3L2U - chains A and B of the 4 polymer chains in the assembly; structure by X-ray diffraction, 3.15 A resolution.

# Chain A (and B)
Name: Integrase
From: Human spumaretrovirus
Notes: chain B of this document is another copy of the same molecule, construct and numbering; everything in this record applies to it too
UniProt: P14350 (POL_FOAMV); residues 1-392 here correspond to UniProt positions 752-1143 (UniProt number = residue number + 751)
Amino-acid sequence (395 residues; each row starts with the number of its first residue; numbers below 1 keep their minus sign (Gly-2 is residue -2)):
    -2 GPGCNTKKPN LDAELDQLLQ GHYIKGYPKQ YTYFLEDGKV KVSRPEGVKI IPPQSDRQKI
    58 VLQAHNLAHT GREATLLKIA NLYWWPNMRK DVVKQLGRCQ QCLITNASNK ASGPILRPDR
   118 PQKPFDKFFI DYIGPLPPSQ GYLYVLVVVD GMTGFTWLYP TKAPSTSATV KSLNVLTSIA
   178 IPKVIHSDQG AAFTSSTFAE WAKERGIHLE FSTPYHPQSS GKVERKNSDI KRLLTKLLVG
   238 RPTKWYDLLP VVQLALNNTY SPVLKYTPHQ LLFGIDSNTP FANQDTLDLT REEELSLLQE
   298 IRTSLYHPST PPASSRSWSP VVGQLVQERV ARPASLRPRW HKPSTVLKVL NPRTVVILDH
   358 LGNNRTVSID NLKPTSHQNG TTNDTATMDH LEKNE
Unresolved in the structure: -2 to 9, 375-392 (chain B: -2 to 115, 279-392)
Differences from the reference sequence: expression tag (-2 to 0); variant Ser217 (Gly968 in P14350), Gly218 (Ser969 in P14350)
Ion coordination: Zn2+: His62, His66, Cys96, Cys99; Mg2+ site 1: Asp128, Asp185 (together with gs9137); Mg2+ site 2: Asp128, Glu221 (together with gs9137)
Ligand contacts: gs9137 (ELV; 6-(3-chloro-2-fluorobenzyl)-1-[(1S)-1-(hydroxymethyl)-2-methylpropyl]-7-methoxy-4-oxo-1,4-dihydroquinoline-3-carboxylic acid): Asp128, Tyr129, Asp185, Tyr212, His213, Pro214, Gln215, Glu221
UniProt features mapped onto this chain:
  - binding site (Mg(2+)): Asp123, Asp185
What the authors report for this chain:
  - binding site for gs9137: Pro214, Gln215
  - Mg2+ coordination: Asp128, Asp185, Glu221

# How chain A and chain B interact
Residue-residue contacts - 60 pairs, chain A then chain B:
  Pro121(A) - Ile272(B)
  Phe122(A) - Asn275(B)  hydrogen bond (backbone-side chain)
  Phe152(A) - Ile176(B)  hydrophobic
  Trp154(A) - Ile176(B)
  Asn171(A) - Pro247(B)
  Thr174(A) - Leu251(B)
  Ser175(A) - Pro247(B)
  Ser175(A) - Gln250(B)
  Ser175(A) - Leu251(B)
  Ile176(A) - Phe152(B)
  Ile176(A) - Trp154(B)
  Ile176(A) - Phe270(B)  hydrophobic
  Ala177(A) - His266(B)
  Ile178(A) - Asn275(B)  hydrogen bond (backbone-side chain)
  Ile178(A) - Thr276(B)
  Pro179(A) - Asn275(B)
  Lys180(A) - Asn275(B)
  Pro247(A) - Ser175(B)
  Gln250(A) - Ser175(B)  hydrogen bond (side chain-backbone)
  Gln250(A) - Ile176(B)
  Leu251(A) - Thr174(B)
  Leu251(A) - Ser175(B)
  Leu251(A) - Ile178(B)  hydrophobic
  His266(A) - Phe122(B)
  His266(A) - Ile176(B)
  Leu269(A) - Leu269(B)
  Leu269(A) - Phe270(B)  hydrophobic
  Phe270(A) - Phe122(B)  hydrophobic
  Phe270(A) - Leu269(B)  hydrophobic
  Phe270(A) - Phe270(B)  hydrophobic
  Ile272(A) - Lys120(B)
  Ile272(A) - Phe122(B)
  Ser274(A) - Phe122(B)
  Ser274(A) - Ala177(B)
  Ser274(A) - Ile178(B)
  Asn275(A) - Ile178(B)  hydrogen bond (backbone-backbone)
  Asn275(A) - Pro179(B)  hydrogen bond (side chain-backbone)
  Asn275(A) - Lys180(B)
  Asn275(A) - Gly203(B)  hydrogen bond (side chain-backbone)
  Thr276(A) - Ile178(B)
  Thr283(A) - Lys120(B)  hydrogen bond (backbone-side chain)
  Leu284(A) - Arg117(B)
  Leu284(A) - Pro118(B)
  Leu284(A) - Lys120(B)
  Leu286(A) - Pro118(B)
  Leu286(A) - Lys120(B)  hydrogen bond (backbone-side chain)
  Thr287(A) - Pro118(B)
  Arg288(A) - Pro121(B)
  Arg288(A) - Met149(B)
  Arg288(A) - Leu268(B)  hydrogen bond (side chain-backbone)
  Arg288(A) - Leu269(B)  hydrogen bond (side chain-backbone)
  Glu289(A) - Tyr263(B)
  Glu291(A) - Lys120(B)  salt bridge
  Leu292(A) - Gln267(B)
  Leu292(A) - Leu268(B)
  Leu292(A) - Gly271(B)
  Gln296(A) - Gly271(B)  hydrogen bond (side chain-backbone)
  Arg299(A) - Phe270(B)  hydrogen bond (side chain-backbone)
  Arg299(A) - Gly271(B)
  Arg299(A) - Ile272(B)
Other interface residues (no listed pair), chain A (37 interface residues in all): Lys120, Asn254, Asp273, Asp285, Leu295
Other interface residues (no listed pair), chain B (33 interface residues in all): Gln119, Arg202, Ile204, Asn254

# Overview
37 residues of chain A face 33 of chain B across their interface, with 12 hydrogen bonds and 1 salt bridge.
Polar contacts include Glu291(A)-Lys120(B), Phe122(A)-Asn275(B) and Ile178(A)-Asn275(B). Chain A binds gs9137.
The paper reports a binding site for gs9137 at Pro214(A) and Gln215(A); Mg2+ coordination by Asp128(A),
Asp185(A) and Glu221(A).
Both chains are Integrase (Human spumaretrovirus). Entry 3L2U (Crystal structure of the Prototype Foamy Virus
(PFV) intasome in complex with magnesium and GS9137 (Elvitegravir)) was determined by X-ray diffraction
together with 3OY9, 3L2Q, 3L2R, 3L2V and 3L2W from the same study.
